PDB entry 2JA6 | X-ray diffraction, 4.00 A resolution | chains A and E of the 15 polymer chains in the assembly

Chain A:
Molecule: DNA-directed RNA polymerase II largest subunit
From: Saccharomyces cerevisiae
Notes: EC 2.7.7.6
UniProt: P04050 (RPB1_YEAST); residue numbers follow UniProt; this construct covers 1-1733
Chain sequence (1733 residues; numbered 1 to 1733; the number before each row is that of its first residue):
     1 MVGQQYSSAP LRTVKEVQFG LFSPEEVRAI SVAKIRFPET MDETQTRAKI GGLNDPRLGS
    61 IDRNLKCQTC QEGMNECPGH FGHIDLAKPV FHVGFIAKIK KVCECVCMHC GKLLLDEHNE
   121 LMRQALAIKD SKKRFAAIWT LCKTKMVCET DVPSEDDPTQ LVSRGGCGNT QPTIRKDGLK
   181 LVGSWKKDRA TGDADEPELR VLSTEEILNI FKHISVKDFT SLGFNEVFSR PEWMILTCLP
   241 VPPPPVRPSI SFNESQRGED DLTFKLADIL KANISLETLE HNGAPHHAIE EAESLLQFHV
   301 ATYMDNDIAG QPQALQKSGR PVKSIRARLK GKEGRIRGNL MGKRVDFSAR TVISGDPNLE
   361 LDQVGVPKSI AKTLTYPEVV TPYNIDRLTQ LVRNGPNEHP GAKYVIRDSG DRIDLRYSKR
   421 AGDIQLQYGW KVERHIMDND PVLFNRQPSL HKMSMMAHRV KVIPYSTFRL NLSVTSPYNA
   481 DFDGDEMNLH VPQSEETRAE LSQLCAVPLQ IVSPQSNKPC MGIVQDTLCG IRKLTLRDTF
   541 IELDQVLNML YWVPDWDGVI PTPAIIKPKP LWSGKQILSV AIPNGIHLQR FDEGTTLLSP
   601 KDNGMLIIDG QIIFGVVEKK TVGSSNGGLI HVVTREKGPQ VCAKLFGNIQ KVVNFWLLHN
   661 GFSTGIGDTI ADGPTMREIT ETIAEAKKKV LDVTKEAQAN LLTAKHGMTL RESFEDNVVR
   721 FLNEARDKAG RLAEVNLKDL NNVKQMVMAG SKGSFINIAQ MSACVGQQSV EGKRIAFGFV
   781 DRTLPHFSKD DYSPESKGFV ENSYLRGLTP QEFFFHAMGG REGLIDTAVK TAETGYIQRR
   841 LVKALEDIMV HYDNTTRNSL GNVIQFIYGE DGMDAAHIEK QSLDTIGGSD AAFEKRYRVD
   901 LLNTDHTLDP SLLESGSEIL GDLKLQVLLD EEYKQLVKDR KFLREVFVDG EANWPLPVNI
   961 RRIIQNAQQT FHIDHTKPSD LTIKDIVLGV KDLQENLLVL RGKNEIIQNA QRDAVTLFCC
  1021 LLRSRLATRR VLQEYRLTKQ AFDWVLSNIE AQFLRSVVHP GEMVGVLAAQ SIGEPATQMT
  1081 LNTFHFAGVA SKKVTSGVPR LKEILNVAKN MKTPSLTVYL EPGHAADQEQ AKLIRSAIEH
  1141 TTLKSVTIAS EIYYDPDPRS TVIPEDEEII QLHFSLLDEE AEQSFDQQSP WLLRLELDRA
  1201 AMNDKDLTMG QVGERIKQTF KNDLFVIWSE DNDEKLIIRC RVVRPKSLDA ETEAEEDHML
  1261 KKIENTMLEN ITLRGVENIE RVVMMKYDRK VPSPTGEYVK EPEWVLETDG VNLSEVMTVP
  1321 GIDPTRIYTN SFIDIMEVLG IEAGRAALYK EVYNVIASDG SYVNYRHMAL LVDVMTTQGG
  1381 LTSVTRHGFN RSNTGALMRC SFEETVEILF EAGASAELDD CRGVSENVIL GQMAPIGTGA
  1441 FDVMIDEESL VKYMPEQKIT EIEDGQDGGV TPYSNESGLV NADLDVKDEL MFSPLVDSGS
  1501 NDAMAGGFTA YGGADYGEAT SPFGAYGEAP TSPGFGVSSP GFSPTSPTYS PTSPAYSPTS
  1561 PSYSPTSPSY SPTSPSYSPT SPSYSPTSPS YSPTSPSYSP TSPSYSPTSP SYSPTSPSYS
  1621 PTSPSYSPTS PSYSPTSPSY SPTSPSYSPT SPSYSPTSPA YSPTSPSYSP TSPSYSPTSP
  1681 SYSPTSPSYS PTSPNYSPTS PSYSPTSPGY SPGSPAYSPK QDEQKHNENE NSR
Disordered / not traced: 1, 190-194, 1082-1091, 1177-1186, 1246-1253, 1456-1733
Metal / ion sites: Zn2+ site 1: Cys77, His80; Zn2+ site 2 near Cys110 (its only coordinating residue here); Mg2+: Asp483 (shared with 1 residue of chain P)

Chain E:
Molecule: DNA-directed RNA polymerases I, II, and III 27 kDa polypeptide
From: Saccharomyces cerevisiae
Notes: EC 2.7.7.6
UniProt: P20434 (RPB5_YEAST); residue numbers follow UniProt; this construct covers 1-215
Chain sequence (215 residues; numbered 1 to 215; the number before each row is that of its first residue):
     1 MDQENERNIS RLWRAFRTVK EMVKDRGYFI TQEEVELPLE DFKAKYCDSM GRPQRKMMSF
    61 QANPTEESIS KFPDMGSLWV EFCDEPSVGV KTMKTFVIHI QEKNFQTGIF VYQNNITPSA
   121 MKLVPSIPPA TIETFNEAAL VVNITHHELV PKHIRLSSDE KRELLKRYRL KESQLPRIQR
   181 ADPVALYLGL KRGEVVKIIR KSETSGRYAS YRICM
Disordered / not traced: 1

Interface between chain A and chain E:
Contacting residue pairs (82):
  Arg857(A) with Tyr168(E), hydrogen bond (side chain-backbone); Leu170(E)
  Leu860(A) with Gln174(E), hydrogen bond (backbone-side chain)
  Gly861(A) with Gln174(E), hydrogen bond (backbone-side chain)
  Asn862(A) with Gln174(E)
  Val863(A) with Leu170(E), hydrophobic; Gln174(E), hydrogen bond (backbone-backbone); Pro176(E)
  Gln865(A) with Tyr208(E)
  Phe866(A) with Tyr168(E), hydrophobic; Tyr208(E), hydrogen bond (backbone-side chain); Ala209(E); Tyr211(E)
  Ile867(A) with Tyr208(E)
  Gly869(A) with Thr204(E)
  Glu870(A) with Arg200(E), salt bridge; Ser202(E), hydrogen bond; Thr204(E); Ser205(E), hydrogen bond (backbone-side chain); Tyr208(E)
  Asp871(A) with Thr204(E), hydrogen bond
  Phe942(A) with Gly206(E); Arg207(E)
  Glu945(A) with Lys201(E), salt bridge
  Val946(A) with Lys201(E); Gly206(E)
  Phe947(A) with Glu203(E)
  Trp954(A) with Glu203(E)
  Leu956(A) with Thr204(E)
  Asn1004(A) with Arg167(E)
  Ile1006(A) with Glu163(E); Leu164(E); Arg167(E)
  Ile1007(A) with Arg167(E); Tyr168(E), hydrophobic
  Asp1013(A) with Ser205(E); Arg207(E), salt bridge
  Ala1014(A) with Ser205(E)
  Leu1017(A) with Ser202(E); Thr204(E); Ser205(E); Gly206(E)
  Gln1218(A) with Glu4(E)
  Thr1318(A) with Arg11(E); Arg14(E), hydrogen bond (backbone-side chain); Ala138(E); Val141(E)
  Pro1324(A) with Val142(E), hydrophobic; His147(E), hydrogen bond (backbone-side chain)
  Thr1325(A) with His146(E), hydrogen bond (side chain-backbone); His147(E); Glu148(E), hydrogen bond (backbone-backbone)
  Arg1326(A) with His147(E); Glu148(E), salt bridge
  Ile1327(A) with His147(E), hydrogen bond (backbone-side chain)
  Glu1337(A) with Pro183(E)
  Val1338(A) with Ile144(E); Pro183(E)
  Leu1339(A) with Ile144(E); His147(E); Val150(E); Pro183(E); Val184(E)
  Gly1340(A) with Asp182(E); Pro183(E)
  Ile1341(A) with Asp182(E); Arg212(E)
  Glu1342(A) with Pro151(E); His153(E); Ile198(E); Arg200(E), salt bridge; Arg212(E), salt bridge
  Ala1343(A) with Leu149(E), hydrophobic; Val150(E)
  Arg1345(A) with Arg200(E)
  Tyr1349(A) with Glu203(E)
  Tyr1365(A) with Glu203(E)
  Thr1376(A) with Arg212(E), hydrogen bond
  Thr1377(A) with Arg177(E), hydrogen bond (backbone-backbone); Arg212(E)
  Gln1378(A) with Arg177(E)
  Gly1379(A) with Gln179(E)
Also at the interface, not in a pair above, chain A (55 interface residues in all): Pro955, Ala1010, Val1015, Ser1314, Met1317, Val1319, Ile1335, Met1336, Ala1346, Ala1347, Arg1366, Asp1373
Also at the interface, not in a pair above, chain E (43 interface residues in all): Ser173, Leu175, Ile178, Ser210

In short:
55 residues of chain A and 43 residues of chain E are in contact, with 15 hydrogen bonds and 6 salt bridges.
Polar contacts include Glu870(A)-Arg200(E), Glu945(A)-Lys201(E) and Asp1013(A)-Arg207(E). The Zn2+ site 1 is
built by Cys77(A) and His80(A).
Here chain A is DNA-directed RNA polymerase II largest subunit and chain E is DNA-directed RNA polymerases I,
II, and III 27 kDa polypeptide, both from Saccharomyces cerevisiae. Entry 2JA6 (CPD lesion containing RNA
Polymerase II elongation complex B) was determined by X-ray diffraction (same publication as 2JA5, 2JA7 and
2JA8).
